PDB entry 9E0W | electron microscopy, 3.20 A resolution | chains A and C

# Chain A
Molecule: Cytoplasmic dynein 1 heavy chain 1
From: Homo sapiens
UniProt: Q14204 (DYHC1_HUMAN); residue numbers follow UniProt; this construct covers 2-4646
Sequence (4843 residues; numbered -196 to 4646; the number before each row is that of its first residue; numbers below 1 keep their minus sign (Gly-196 is residue -196)):
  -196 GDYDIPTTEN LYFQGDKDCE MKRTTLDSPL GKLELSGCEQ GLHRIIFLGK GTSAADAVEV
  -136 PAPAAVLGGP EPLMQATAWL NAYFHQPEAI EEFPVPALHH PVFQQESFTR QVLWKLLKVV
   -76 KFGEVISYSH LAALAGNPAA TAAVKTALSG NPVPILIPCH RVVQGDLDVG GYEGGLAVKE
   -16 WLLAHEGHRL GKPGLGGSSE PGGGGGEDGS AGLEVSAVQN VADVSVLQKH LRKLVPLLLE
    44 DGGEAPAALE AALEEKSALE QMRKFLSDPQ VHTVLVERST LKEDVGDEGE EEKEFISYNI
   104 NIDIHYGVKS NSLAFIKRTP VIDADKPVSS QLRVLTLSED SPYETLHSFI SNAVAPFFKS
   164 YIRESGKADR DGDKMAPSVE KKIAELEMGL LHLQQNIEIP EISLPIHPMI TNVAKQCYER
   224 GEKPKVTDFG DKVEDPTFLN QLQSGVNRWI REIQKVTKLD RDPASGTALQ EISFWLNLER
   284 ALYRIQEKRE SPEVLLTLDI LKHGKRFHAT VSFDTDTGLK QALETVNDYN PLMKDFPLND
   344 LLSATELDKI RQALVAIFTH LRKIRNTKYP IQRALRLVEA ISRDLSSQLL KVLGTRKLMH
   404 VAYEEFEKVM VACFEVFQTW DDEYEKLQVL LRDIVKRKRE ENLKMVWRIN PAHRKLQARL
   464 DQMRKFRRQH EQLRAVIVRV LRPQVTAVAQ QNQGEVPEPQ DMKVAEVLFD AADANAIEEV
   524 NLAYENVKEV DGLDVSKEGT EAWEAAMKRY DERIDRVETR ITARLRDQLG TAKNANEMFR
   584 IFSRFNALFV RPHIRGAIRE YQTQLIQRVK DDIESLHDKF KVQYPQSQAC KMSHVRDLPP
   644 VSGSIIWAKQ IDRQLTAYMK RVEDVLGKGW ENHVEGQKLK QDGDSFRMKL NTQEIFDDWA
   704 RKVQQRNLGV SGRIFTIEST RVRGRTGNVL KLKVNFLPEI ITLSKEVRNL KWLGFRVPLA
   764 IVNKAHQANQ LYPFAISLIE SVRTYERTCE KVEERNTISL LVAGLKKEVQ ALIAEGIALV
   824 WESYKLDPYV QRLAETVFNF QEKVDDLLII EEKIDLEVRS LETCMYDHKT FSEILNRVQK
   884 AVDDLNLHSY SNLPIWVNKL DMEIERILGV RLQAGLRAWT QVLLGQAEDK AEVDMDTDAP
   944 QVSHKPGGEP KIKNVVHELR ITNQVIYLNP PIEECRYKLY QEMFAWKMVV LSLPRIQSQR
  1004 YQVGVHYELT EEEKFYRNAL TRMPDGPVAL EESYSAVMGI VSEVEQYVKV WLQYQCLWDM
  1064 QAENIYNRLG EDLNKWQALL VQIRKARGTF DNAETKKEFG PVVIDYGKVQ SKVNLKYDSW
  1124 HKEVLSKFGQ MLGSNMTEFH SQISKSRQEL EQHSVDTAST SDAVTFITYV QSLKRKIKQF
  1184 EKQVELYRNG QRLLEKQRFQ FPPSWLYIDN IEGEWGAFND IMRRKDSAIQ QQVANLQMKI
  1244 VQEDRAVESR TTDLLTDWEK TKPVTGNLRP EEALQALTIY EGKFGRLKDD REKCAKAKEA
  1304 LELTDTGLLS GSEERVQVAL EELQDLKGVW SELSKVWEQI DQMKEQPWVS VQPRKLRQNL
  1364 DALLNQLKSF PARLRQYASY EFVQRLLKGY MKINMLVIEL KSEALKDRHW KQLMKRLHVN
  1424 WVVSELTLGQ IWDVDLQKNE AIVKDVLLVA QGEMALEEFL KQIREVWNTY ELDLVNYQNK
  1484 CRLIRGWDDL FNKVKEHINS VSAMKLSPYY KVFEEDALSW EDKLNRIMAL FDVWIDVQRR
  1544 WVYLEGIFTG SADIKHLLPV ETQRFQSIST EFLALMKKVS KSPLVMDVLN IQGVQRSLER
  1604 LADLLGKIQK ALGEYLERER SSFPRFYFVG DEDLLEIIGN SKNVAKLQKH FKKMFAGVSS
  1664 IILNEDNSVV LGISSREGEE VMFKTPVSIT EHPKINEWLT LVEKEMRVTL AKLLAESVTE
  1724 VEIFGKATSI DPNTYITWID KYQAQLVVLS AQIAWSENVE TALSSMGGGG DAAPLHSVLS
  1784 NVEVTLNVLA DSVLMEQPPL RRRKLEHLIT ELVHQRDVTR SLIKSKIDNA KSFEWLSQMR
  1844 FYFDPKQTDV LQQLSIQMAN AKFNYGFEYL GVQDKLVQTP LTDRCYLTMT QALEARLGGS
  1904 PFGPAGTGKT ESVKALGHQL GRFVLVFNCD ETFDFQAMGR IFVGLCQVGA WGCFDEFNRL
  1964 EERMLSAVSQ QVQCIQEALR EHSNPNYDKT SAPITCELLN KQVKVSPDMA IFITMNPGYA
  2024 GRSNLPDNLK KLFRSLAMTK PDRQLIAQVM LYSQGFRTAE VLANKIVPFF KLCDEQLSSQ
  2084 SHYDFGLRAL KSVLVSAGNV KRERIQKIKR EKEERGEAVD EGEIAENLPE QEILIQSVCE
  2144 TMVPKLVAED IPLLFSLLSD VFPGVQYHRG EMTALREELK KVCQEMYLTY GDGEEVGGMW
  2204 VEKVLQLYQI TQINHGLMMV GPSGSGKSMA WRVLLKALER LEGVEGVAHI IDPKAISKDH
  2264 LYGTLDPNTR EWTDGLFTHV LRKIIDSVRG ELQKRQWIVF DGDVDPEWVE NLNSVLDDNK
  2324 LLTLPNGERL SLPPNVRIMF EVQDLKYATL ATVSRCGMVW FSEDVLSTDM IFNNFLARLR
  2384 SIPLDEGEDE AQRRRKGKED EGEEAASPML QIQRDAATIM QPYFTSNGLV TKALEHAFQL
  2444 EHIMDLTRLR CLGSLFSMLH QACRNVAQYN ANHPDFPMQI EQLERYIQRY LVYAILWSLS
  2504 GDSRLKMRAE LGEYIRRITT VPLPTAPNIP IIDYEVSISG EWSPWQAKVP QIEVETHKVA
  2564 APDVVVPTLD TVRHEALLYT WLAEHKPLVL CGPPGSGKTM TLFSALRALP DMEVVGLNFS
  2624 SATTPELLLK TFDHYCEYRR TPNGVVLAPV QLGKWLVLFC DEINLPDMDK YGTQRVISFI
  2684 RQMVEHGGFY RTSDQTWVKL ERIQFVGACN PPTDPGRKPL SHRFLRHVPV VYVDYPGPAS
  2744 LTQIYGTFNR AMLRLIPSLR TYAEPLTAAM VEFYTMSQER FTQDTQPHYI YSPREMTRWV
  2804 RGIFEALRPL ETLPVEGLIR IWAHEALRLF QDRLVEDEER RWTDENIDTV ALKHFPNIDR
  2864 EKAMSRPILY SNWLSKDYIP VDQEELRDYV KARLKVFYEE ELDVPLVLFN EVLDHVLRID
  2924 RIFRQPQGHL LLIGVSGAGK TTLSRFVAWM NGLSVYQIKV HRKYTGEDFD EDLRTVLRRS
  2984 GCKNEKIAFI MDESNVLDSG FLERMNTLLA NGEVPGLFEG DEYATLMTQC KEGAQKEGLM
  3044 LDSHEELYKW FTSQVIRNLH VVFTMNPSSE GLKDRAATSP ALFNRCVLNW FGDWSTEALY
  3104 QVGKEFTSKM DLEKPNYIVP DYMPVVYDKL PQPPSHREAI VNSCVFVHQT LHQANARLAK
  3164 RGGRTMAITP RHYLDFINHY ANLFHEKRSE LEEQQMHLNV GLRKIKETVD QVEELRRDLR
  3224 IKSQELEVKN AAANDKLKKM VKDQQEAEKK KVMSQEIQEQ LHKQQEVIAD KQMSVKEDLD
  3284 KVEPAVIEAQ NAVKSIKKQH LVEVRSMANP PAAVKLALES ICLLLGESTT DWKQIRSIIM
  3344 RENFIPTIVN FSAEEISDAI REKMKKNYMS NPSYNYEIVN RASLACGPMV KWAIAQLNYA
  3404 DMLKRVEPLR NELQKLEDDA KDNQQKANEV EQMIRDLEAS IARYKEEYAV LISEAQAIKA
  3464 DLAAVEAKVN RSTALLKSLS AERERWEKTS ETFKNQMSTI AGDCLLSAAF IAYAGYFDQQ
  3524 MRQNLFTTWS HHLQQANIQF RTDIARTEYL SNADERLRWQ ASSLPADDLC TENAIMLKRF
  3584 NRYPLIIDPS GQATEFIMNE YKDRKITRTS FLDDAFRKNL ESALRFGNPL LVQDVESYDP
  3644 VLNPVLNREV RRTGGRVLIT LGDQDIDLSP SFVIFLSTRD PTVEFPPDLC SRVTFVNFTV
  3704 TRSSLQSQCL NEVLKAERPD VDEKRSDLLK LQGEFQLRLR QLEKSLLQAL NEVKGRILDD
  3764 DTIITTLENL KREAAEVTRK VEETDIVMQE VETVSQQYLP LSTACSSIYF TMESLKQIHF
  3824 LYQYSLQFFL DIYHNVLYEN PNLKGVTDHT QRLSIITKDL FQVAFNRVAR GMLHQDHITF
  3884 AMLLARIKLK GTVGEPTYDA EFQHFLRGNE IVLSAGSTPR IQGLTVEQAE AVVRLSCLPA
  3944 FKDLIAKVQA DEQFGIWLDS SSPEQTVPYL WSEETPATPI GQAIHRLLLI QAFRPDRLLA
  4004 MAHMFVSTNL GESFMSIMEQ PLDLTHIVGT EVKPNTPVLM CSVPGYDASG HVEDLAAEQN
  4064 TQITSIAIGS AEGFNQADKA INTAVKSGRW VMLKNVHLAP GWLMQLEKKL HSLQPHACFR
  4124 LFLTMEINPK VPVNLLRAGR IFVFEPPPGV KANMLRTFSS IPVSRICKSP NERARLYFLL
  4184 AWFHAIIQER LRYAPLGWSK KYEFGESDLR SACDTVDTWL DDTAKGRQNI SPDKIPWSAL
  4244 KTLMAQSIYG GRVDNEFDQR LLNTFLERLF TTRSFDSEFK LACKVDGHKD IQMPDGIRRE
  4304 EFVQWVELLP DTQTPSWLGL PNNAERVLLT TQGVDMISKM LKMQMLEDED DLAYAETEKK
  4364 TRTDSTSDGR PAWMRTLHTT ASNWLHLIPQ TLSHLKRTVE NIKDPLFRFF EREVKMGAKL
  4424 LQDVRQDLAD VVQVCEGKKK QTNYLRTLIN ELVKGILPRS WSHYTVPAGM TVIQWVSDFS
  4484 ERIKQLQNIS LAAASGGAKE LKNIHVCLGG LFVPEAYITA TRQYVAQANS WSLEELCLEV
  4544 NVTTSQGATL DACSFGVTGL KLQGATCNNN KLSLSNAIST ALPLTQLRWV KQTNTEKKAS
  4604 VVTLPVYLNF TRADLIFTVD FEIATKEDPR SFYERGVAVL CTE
Disordered / not traced: -196 to 1554, 1769-1774, 1988-1995, 2115-2127, 2390-2408, 3241-3449, 3847-3848, 3975-3977, 4351-4378, 4402, 4499-4501, 4546-4556, 4596-4602
Differences from the reference sequence: expression tag (-196 to 1)
UniProt features mapped onto this chain:
  - binding site (ATP): Gly1906 to Thr1913, Gly2224 to Ser2231, Gly2595 to Thr2602, Gly2937 to Thr2944
  - modified residue: Ser2 (N-acetylserine), Ser70 (Phosphoserine), Lys1125 (N6-acetyllysine), Ser1230 (Phosphoserine), Lys3480 (N6-acetyllysine), Ser4162 (Phosphoserine), Lys4283 (N6-acetyllysine), Thr4366 (Phosphothreonine), Ser4368 (Phosphoserine)
Ion coordination: Mg2+ site 1: Thr1913, Asp1958 (together with ADP); Mg2+ site 2: Ser2231, Glu2344 (together with ATP)
Ligand contacts:
  - ADP (adenosine-5'-diphosphate), molecule 1: Leu1879, Val1880, Thr1882, Thr1885, Ala1908, Gly1909, Thr1910, Gly1911, Lys1912, Thr1913, Glu1914, Asp1958, Thr2017, Ile2049, Leu2090, Arg2091, Lys2094, Asp2320, Asp2321, Arg2358
  - ADP, molecule 2: Val2569, Thr2571, Thr2574, Pro2596, Pro2597, Gly2598, Ser2599, Gly2600, Lys2601, Thr2602, Met2603, Asp2664, Pro2739, Ile2747, Tyr2748, Pro2796, Arg2797, Thr2800
  - ADP, molecule 3: Val2907, Pro2908, Leu2909, Val2910, Phe2912, Val2915, Ser2939, Gly2940, Ala2941, Gly2942, Lys2943, Thr2944, Thr2945, Trp3097, Arg3174, Leu3177, Asn3650
  - ATP (adenosine-5'-triphosphate): Leu2191, Thr2192, Trp2203, Ser2226, Gly2227, Ser2228, Gly2229, Lys2230, Ser2231, Met2232, Glu2344, Leu2369, Met2373, Ile2374, Asn2377, Leu2452, Arg2684, Glu2688, Arg2726, Arg2729

# Chain C
Molecule: Platelet-activating factor acetylhydrolase IB subunit beta
From: Homo sapiens
UniProt: P43034 (LIS1_HUMAN); residue numbers follow UniProt; this construct covers 2-410
Sequence (411 residues; each row starts with the number of its first residue; numbering starts at 0):
     0 GSVLSQRQRD ELNRAIADYL RSNGYEEAYS VFKKEAELDV NEELDKKYAG LLEKKWTSVI
    60 RLQKKVMELE SKLNEAKEEF TSGGPLGQKR DPKEWIPRPP EKYALSGHRS PVTRVIFHPV
   120 FSVMVSASED ATIKVWDYET GDFERTLKGH TDSVQDISFD HSGKLLASCS ADMTIKLWDF
   180 QGFECIRTMH GHDHNVSSVA IMPNGDHIVS ASRDKTIKMW EVQTGYCVKT FTGHREWVRM
   240 VRPNQDGTLI ASCSNDQTVR VWVVATKECK AELREHEHVV ECISWAPESS YSSISEATGS
   300 ETKKSGKPGP FLLSGSRDKT IKMWDVSTGM CLMTLVGHDN WVRGVLFHSG GKFILSCADD
   360 KTLRVWDYKN KRCMKTLNAH EHFVTSLDFH KTAPYVVTGS VDQTVKVWEC R
Disordered / not traced: 0-88, 298-306
Differences from the reference sequence: expression tag (0-1)
UniProt features mapped onto this chain:
  - region: Phe388 to Arg410 (Interaction with NDEL1)
  - modified residue: Lys53 (N6-acetyllysine), Ser109 (Phosphoserine)

# Chain A / chain C interface
Pairs across the interface (22; chain A residue first):
  Asn2875(A) - Lys318(C)
  Trp2876(A) - Asn339(C)
  Leu2877(A) - Asp338(C)
  Leu2877(A) - Asp359(C)
  Ser2878(A) - Asp338(C)
  Lys2879(A) - Val335(C)
  Lys2879(A) - Gly336(C)
  Lys2879(A) - His337(C)
  Lys2879(A) - Asp338(C)  hydrogen bond (backbone-side chain)
  Tyr2892(A) - Trp340(C)
  Tyr2892(A) - Phe382(C)  hydrophobic
  Arg2896(A) - Trp340(C)
  Arg2896(A) - Asp358(C)  salt bridge
  Arg2896(A) - Phe382(C)
  Glu2903(A) - Arg238(C)  salt bridge
  Met2953(A) - His277(C)
  Asn2954(A) - His277(C)
  Gly2955(A) - His277(C)  hydrogen bond (backbone-side chain)
  Lys2986(A) - Arg273(C)  hydrogen bond (backbone-side chain)
  Lys3039(A) - Glu271(C)  salt bridge
  Lys3039(A) - Arg273(C)
  Thr3656(A) - His193(C)
Also at the interface, not in a pair above, chain A (18 interface residues in all): Glu2888, Ala2895, Glu2904, Asn2987
Also at the interface, not in a pair above, chain C (19 interface residues in all): Arg234, Trp236, Lys360, His381

# In short
18 residues of chain A and 19 residues of chain C are in contact, with 3 hydrogen bonds and 3 salt bridges.
Among the polar pairs are Arg2896(A)-Asp358(C), Glu2903(A)-Arg238(C) and Lys3039(A)-Glu271(C). Ligands of
chain A: 3 copies of ADP and ATP.
Here chain A is Cytoplasmic dynein 1 heavy chain 1 and chain C is Platelet-activating factor acetylhydrolase
IB subunit beta, both from Homo sapiens. Entry 9E0W (Cryo-EM structure of human cytoplasmic dynein-1 bound to
LIS1 in the presence of ATP) was determined by electron microscopy, deposited together with 9DZY, 9E0T, 9E22,
9E23 and 9E28.
